Entry 6AMA (X-ray diffraction, 3.09 A resolution); this record covers chains G and N of the 13 polymer chains in the assembly.

Chain G:
Molecule: Putative DNA-binding protein
Source organism: Streptomyces venezuelae
UniProt: A0A0M7QSG5 (A0A0M7QSG5_STRVZ); numbering as in UniProt (aligned over 1-68)
Amino-acid sequence (71 residues; row label = number of the first residue in the row; numbers below 1 keep their minus sign (Gly-2 is residue -2)):
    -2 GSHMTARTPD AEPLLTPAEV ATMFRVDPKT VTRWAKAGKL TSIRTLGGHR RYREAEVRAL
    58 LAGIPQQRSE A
Unresolved in the structure: -2 to 8, 63-68
Construct notes: expression tag (-2 to 0)
Reported in the primary citation:
  - binding site for the 99-nt DNA strand (chain N): Thr27, Arg30, Trp31, His46, Arg48

Chain N:
Molecule: 99-nt DNA strand
Sequence (99 nucleotides; row label = number of the first residue in the row):
    71 TACCCGAATT ACCCGAATTA CCCGAATTAC CCGAATTACC CGAATTACCC GAATTACCCG
   131 AATTACCCGA ATTACCCGAA TTACCCGAAT TACCCGAAT

Interface between chain G and chain N:
Pairs across the interface (17; chain G residue first):
  Arg22(G) with DA144(N), phosphate contact
  Val23(G) with DA144(N), phosphate contact
  Asp24(G) with DA144(N), hydrogen bond to the phosphate
  Lys26(G) with DC145(N), base contact; DC146(N), base contact; DC147(N), base contact
  Thr27(G) with DT143(N), sugar contact; DA144(N), hydrogen bond to the phosphate
  Arg30(G) with DT143(N), salt bridge to the phosphate; DA144(N), base contact
  Trp31(G) with DT143(N), hydrogen bond to the phosphate
  Thr42(G) with DT152(N), hydrogen bond to the phosphate
  Gly44(G) with DT151(N), phosphate contact; DT152(N), hydrogen bond to the phosphate
  His46(G) with DT151(N), sugar contact; DT152(N), sugar contact
  Arg48(G) with DA153(N), salt bridge to the phosphate
Also at the interface, not in a pair above, chain G (13 interface residues in all): Leu43, Gly45
Also at the interface, not in a pair above, chain N (9 interface residues in all): DT142

Overview:
13 residues of chain G face 9 of chain N across their interface, with 5 hydrogen bonds and 2 salt bridges.
Among the polar pairs are Asp24(G)-DA144(N), Thr27(G)-DA144(N) and Trp31(G)-DT143(N). From the paper: a
binding site for the 99-nt DNA strand (chain N) at Thr27(G), Arg30(G) and Trp31(G) among others.
Chain G is Putative DNA-binding protein (Streptomyces venezuelae) and chain N is a 99-nt DNA strand; the
structure, Structure of S. coelicolor/S. venezuelae BldC-smeA-ssfA complex to 3.09 Angstrom, was determined by
X-ray diffraction (same publication as 6AMK).
